PDB entry 9BCV | electron microscopy, 3.20 A resolution | chains A and B of the 10 polymer chains in the assembly

Chain A:
Molecule: Atrial natriuretic peptide receptor 1
From: Homo sapiens
Notes: EC 4.6.1.2
UniProtKB: P16066 (ANPRA_HUMAN); numbering as in UniProt (aligned over 33-1061)
Chain sequence (1029 residues; each row starts with the number of its first residue):
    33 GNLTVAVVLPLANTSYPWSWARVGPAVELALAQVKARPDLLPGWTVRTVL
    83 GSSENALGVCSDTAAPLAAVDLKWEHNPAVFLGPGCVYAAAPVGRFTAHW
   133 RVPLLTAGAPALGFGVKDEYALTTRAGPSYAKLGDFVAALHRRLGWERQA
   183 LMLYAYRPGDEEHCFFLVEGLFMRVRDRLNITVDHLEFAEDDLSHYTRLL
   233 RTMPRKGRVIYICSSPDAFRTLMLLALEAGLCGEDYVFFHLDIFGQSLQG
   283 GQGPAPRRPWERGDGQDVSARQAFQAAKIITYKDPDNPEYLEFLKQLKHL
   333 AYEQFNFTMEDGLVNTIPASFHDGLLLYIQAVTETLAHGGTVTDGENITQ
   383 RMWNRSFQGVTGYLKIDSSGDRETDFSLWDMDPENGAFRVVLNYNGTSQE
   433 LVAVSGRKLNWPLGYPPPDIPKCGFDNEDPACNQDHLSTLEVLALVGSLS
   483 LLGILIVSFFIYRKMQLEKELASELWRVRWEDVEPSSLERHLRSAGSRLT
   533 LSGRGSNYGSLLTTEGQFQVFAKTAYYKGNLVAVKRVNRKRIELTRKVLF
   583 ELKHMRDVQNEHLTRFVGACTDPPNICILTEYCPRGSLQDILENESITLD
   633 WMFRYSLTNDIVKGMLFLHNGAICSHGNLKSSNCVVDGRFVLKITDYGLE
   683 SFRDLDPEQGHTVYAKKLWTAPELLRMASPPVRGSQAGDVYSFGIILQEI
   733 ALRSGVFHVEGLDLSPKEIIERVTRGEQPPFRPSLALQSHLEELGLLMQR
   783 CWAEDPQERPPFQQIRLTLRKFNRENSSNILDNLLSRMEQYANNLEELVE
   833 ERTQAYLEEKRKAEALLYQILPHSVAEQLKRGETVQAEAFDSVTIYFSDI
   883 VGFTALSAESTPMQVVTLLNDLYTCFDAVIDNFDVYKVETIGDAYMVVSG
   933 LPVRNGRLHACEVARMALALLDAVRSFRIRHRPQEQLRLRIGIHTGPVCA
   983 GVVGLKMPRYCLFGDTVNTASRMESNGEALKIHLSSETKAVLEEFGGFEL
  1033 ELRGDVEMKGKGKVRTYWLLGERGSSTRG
Unresolved in the structure: 33-844, 1056-1061
Curated features (UniProtKB/Swiss-Prot):
  - binding site (chloride): S85, G117, C118
  - modified residue: S519 (Phosphoserine), S529 (Phosphoserine), T532 (Phosphothreonine), S534 (Phosphoserine), S538 (Phosphoserine), S542 (Phosphoserine), T545 (Phosphothreonine)
  - glycosylation (N-linked (GlcNAc...) asparagine): N34, N45, N212, N338, N379, N386, N427
Metal / ion sites: Mg2+: I882 (together with phosphomethylphosphonic acid guanylate ester)
Small-molecule neighbours:
  - phosphomethylphosphonic acid guanylate ester (G2P), molecule 1: F879, E921, M928, F995, G996, V999, N1000
  - phosphomethylphosphonic acid guanylate ester (G2P), molecule 2: D881, I882, V883, G884, F885, T886, D925, R972

Chain B:
Molecule: Atrial natriuretic peptide receptor 1
From: Homo sapiens
Notes: EC 4.6.1.2
UniProtKB: P16066 (ANPRA_HUMAN); residues 29-1057 here correspond to UniProt positions 33-1061 (UniProt number = residue number + 4)
Chain sequence (1029 residues; numbered 29 to 1057; the number before each row is that of its first residue):
    29 GNLTVAVVLPLANTSYPWSWARVGPAVELALAQVKARPDLLPGWTVRTVL
    79 GSSENALGVCSDTAAPLAAVDLKWEHNPAVFLGPGCVYAAAPVGRFTAHW
   129 RVPLLTAGAPALGFGVKDEYALTTRAGPSYAKLGDFVAALHRRLGWERQA
   179 LMLYAYRPGDEEHCFFLVEGLFMRVRDRLNITVDHLEFAEDDLSHYTRLL
   229 RTMPRKGRVIYICSSPDAFRTLMLLALEAGLCGEDYVFFHLDIFGQSLQG
   279 GQGPAPRRPWERGDGQDVSARQAFQAAKIITYKDPDNPEYLEFLKQLKHL
   329 AYEQFNFTMEDGLVNTIPASFHDGLLLYIQAVTETLAHGGTVTDGENITQ
   379 RMWNRSFQGVTGYLKIDSSGDRETDFSLWDMDPENGAFRVVLNYNGTSQE
   429 LVAVSGRKLNWPLGYPPPDIPKCGFDNEDPACNQDHLSTLEVLALVGSLS
   479 LLGILIVSFFIYRKMQLEKELASELWRVRWEDVEPSSLERHLRSAGSRLT
   529 LSGRGSNYGSLLTTEGQFQVFAKTAYYKGNLVAVKRVNRKRIELTRKVLF
   579 ELKHMRDVQNEHLTRFVGACTDPPNICILTEYCPRGSLQDILENESITLD
   629 WMFRYSLTNDIVKGMLFLHNGAICSHGNLKSSNCVVDGRFVLKITDYGLE
   679 SFRDLDPEQGHTVYAKKLWTAPELLRMASPPVRGSQAGDVYSFGIILQEI
   729 ALRSGVFHVEGLDLSPKEIIERVTRGEQPPFRPSLALQSHLEELGLLMQR
   779 CWAEDPQERPPFQQIRLTLRKFNRENSSNILDNLLSRMEQYANNLEELVE
   829 ERTQAYLEEKRKAEALLYQILPHSVAEQLKRGETVQAEAFDSVTIYFSDI
   879 VGFTALSAESTPMQVVTLLNDLYTCFDAVIDNFDVYKVETIGDAYMVVSG
   929 LPVRNGRLHACEVARMALALLDAVRSFRIRHRPQEQLRLRIGIHTGPVCA
   979 GVVGLKMPRYCLFGDTVNTASRMESNGEALKIHLSSETKAVLEEFGGFEL
  1029 ELRGDVEMKGKGKVRTYWLLGERGSSTRG
Unresolved in the structure: 29-841, 1053-1057
Curated features (UniProtKB/Swiss-Prot):
  - binding site (chloride): S81, G113, C114
  - modified residue: S515 (Phosphoserine), S525 (Phosphoserine), T528 (Phosphothreonine), S530 (Phosphoserine), S534 (Phosphoserine), S538 (Phosphoserine), T541 (Phosphothreonine)
  - glycosylation (N-linked (GlcNAc...) asparagine): N30, N41, N208, N334, N375, N382, N423
Metal / ion sites: Mg2+: D921 (together with phosphomethylphosphonic acid guanylate ester)
Small-molecule neighbours:
  - phosphomethylphosphonic acid guanylate ester (G2P), molecule 1: F875, E917, M924, G992, V995, N996, S999
  - phosphomethylphosphonic acid guanylate ester (G2P), molecule 2: I878, V879, G880, F881, T882, I919, D921, R968

Interface between chain A and chain B:
Residue-residue contacts - 27 pairs, chain A then chain B:
  A845(A) with L844(B)
  L848(A) with L844(B), hydrophobic
  A869(A) with P890(B), hydrophobic; V894(B), hydrophobic
  P894(A) with A865(B)
  V897(A) with F991(B), hydrophobic
  V898(A) with A865(B), hydrophobic; V981(B), hydrophobic; F991(B), hydrophobic
  L901(A) with F991(B), hydrophobic
  N902(A) with V981(B); G982(B), hydrogen bond (side chain-backbone)
  Y905(A) with R987(B), hydrogen bond
  E921(A) with I919(B)
  T922(A) with R987(B)
  I923(A) with I919(B), hydrophobic
  G924(A) with R987(B)
  V984(A) with V894(B)
  V985(A) with N898(B); Y901(B), hydrophobic
  G986(A) with N898(B), hydrogen bond (backbone-side chain)
  K988(A) with Q847(B)
  M989(A) with Q847(B); I848(B), hydrophobic
  F995(A) with V893(B), hydrophobic; V894(B), hydrophobic; L897(B), hydrophobic
Also at the interface, not in a pair above, chain A (30 interface residues in all): L849, Q851, E870, T886, S889, M895, T906, C981, G983, R991, N1000
Also at the interface, not in a pair above, chain B (27 interface residues in all): L845, E866, A867, T882, M891, T918, C977, G979, V980, L983, C989, N996

Summary:
Chain A and chain B form an interface of 30 and 27 residues respectively, with 3 hydrogen bonds. Polar
contacts include N902(A)-G982(B), Y905(A)-R987(B) and G986(A)-N898(B). Phosphomethylphosphonic acid guanylate
ester is bound between chain A and chain B.
Both chains are Atrial natriuretic peptide receptor 1 (Homo sapiens). Entry 9BCV (Cyclase domain of GC-A bound
to ANP) was determined by electron microscopy together with 9BCQ from the same study.
